9FXR - chains C and D of the 4 polymer chains in the assembly; structure by X-ray diffraction, 2.30 A resolution.

== Chain C (and D) ==
Name: Trans-O-hydroxybenzylidenepyruvate hydratase-aldolase
Organism: Pseudomonas fluorescens
Notes: EC 4.1.2.45; chain D of this document is another copy of the same molecule, construct and numbering; everything in this record applies to it too
UniProt: C3KFM9 (C3KFM9_PSEFL); residues 1-334 here = UniProt positions 1-334
Amino-acid sequence (346 residues; each row starts with the number of its first residue; numbers below 1 keep their minus sign (Met-11 is residue -11)):
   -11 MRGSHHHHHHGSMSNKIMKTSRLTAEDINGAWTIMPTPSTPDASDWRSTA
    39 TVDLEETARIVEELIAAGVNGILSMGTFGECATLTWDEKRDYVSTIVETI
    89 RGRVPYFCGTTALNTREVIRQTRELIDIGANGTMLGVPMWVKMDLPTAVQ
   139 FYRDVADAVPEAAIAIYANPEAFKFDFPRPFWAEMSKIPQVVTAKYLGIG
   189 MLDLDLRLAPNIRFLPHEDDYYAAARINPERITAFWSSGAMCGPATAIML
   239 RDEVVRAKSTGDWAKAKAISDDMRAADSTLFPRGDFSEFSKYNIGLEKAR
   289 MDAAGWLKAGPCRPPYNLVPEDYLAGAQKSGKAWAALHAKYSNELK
Not modelled in the structure: -11 to 8, 334
Modified / non-standard residues: Lys183 ((2S)-2-amino-6-[(1-hydroxy-1-oxo-propan-2-ylidene)amino]hexanoic acid; KPI)
Differences from the reference sequence: initiating methionine (-11); expression tag (-10 to 0)
Small-molecule neighbours: pyruvic acid (PYR): Phe66, Tyr155, Asn157, Lys183, Phe274, Phe277, Asn281, Glu285

== How chain C and chain D interact ==
Pairs across the interface (21; chain C residue first):
  Gly188(C) - Gly188(D)
  Met189(C) - Asp208(D)
  Met189(C) - Arg262(D)
  Asp191(C) - Tyr210(D)
  Leu192(C) - Arg262(D)
  Arg195(C) - Asp259(D)  salt bridge
  Arg195(C) - Arg262(D)
  Asp208(C) - Met189(D)
  Tyr210(C) - Asp191(D)
  Ala211(C) - Ile215(D)
  Arg214(C) - Arg214(D)  hydrogen bond (backbone-side chain)
  Arg214(C) - Ile215(D)
  Arg214(C) - Pro217(D)
  Ile215(C) - Ala211(D)
  Ile215(C) - Arg214(D)
  Ile215(C) - Ile215(D)  hydrophobic
  Pro217(C) - Arg214(D)
  Asp259(C) - Arg195(D)  hydrogen bond (backbone-side chain)
  Arg262(C) - Met189(D)
  Arg262(C) - Leu192(D)
  Arg262(C) - Arg195(D)
Also at the interface, not in a pair above, chain C (17 interface residues in all): Ile187, Lys255, Ser258, Ala263
Also at the interface, not in a pair above, chain D (17 interface residues in all): Ile187, Asn216, Ser258, Ala263

== In short ==
Chain C and chain D each contribute 17 residues to their interface, with 2 hydrogen bonds and 1 salt bridge.
Among the polar pairs are Arg195(C)-Asp259(D) and Arg214(C)-Arg214(D). Chain C binds pyruvic acid.
Chain C and chain D are both Trans-O-hydroxybenzylidenepyruvate hydratase-aldolase (Pseudomonas fluorescens);
the structure, Crystal structure of trans-o-hydroxybenzylidenepyruvate hydratase-aldolase from Pseudomonas
fluorescens N3 bound to pyruvate, was determined by X-ray diffraction together with 9FTK and 9FRT from the
same study.
